Entry 6Y9Y (electron microscopy, 6.10 A resolution (low resolution: residue-level contacts below are approximate; hydrogen-bond / salt-bridge calls are withheld)); this record covers chains C and k of the 13 polymer chains in the assembly.

Chain C (and k):
Protein: Gag-Pol polyprotein
Organism: Human immunodeficiency virus 1
Notes: EC 3.4.23.16, 2.7.7.49, 2.7.7.7, 3.1.26.13, 3.1.13.2, 2.7.7.-, 3.1.-.-; chain k of this document is another copy of the same molecule, construct and numbering; everything in this record applies to it too
UniProtKB: P0C6F2 (POL_HV1LW); residues 1-220 here correspond to UniProt positions 133-352 (UniProt number = residue number + 132)
Chain sequence (220 residues; row label = number of the first residue in the row):
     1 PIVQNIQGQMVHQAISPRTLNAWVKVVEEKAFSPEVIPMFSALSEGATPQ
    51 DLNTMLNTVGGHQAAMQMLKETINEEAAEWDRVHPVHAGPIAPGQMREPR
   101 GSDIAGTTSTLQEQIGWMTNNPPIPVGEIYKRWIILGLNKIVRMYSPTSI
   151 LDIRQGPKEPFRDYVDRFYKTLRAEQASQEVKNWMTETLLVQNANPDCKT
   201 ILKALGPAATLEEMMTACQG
Disulfide bonds: Cys198-Cys218

Interface between chain C and chain k:
Contacting residue pairs (11):
  Ser149(C) - Gln192(k)
  Leu151(C) - Gln192(k)
  Arg154(C) - Arg154(k)
  Glu175(C) - Trp184(k)
  Ala177(C) - Trp184(k)
  Val181(C) - Val181(k)
  Val181(C) - Trp184(k)
  Trp184(C) - Ile150(k)
  Trp184(C) - Trp184(k)
  Met185(C) - Trp184(k)
  Gln192(C) - Leu151(k)
Also at the interface, not in a pair above, chain C (10 interface residues in all): Glu180
Also at the interface, not in a pair above, chain k (10 interface residues in all): Ser149, Glu175, Glu180, Met185

Overview:
Chain C and chain k each contribute 10 residues to their interface.
Both chains are Gag-Pol polyprotein (Human immunodeficiency virus 1). Entry 6Y9Y (Structure of the native
full-length HIV-1 capsid protein in complex with Cyclophilin A from helical assembly ...) was determined by
electron microscopy, deposited together with 6Y9V, 6Y9W, 6Y9X, 6Y9Z and 6ZDJ.
